PDB entry 4UO0 | X-ray diffraction, 1.90 A resolution | chains D and E of the 6 polymer chains in the assembly

Chain D:
Protein: Hemagglutinin
From: Influenza A virus (A/EQUINE/RICHMOND/1/2007)(H3N8))
UniProt: C3TUR9 (C3TUR9_9INFA); residues 1-172 here correspond to UniProt positions 347-518 (UniProt number = residue number + 346)
Sequence (172 residues; numbered 1 to 172; the number before each row is that of its first residue):
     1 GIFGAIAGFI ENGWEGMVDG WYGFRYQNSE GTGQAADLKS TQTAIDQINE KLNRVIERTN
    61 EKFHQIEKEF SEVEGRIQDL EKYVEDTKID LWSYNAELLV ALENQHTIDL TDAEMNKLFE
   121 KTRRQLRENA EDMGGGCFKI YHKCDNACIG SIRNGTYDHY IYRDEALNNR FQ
Covalently attached groups: glycan linked to Asn154
What the authors report for this chain:
  - post-translational modification sites: Asn154 (proposed by the authors, not directly observed)

Chain E:
Protein: Hemagglutinin
From: Influenza A virus (A/EQUINE/RICHMOND/1/2007)(H3N8))
UniProt: C3TUR9 (C3TUR9_9INFA); residues 1-329 here correspond to UniProt positions 18-346 (UniProt number = residue number + 17)
Sequence (329 residues; each row starts with the number of its first residue):
     1 SQNPISNNNT ATLCLGHHAV ANGTLVKTIS DDQIEVTNAT ELVQSISMGK ICNNSYRILD
    61 GRNCTLIDAM LGDPHCDVFQ YENWDLFIER SSAFSNCYPY DIPDYASLRS IVASSGTLEF
   121 TAEGFTWTGV TQNGRSGACK RGSADSFFSR LNWLTKSGNS YPTLNVTMPN NKNFDKLYIW
   181 GIHHPSSNQE QTKLYIQESG RVTVSTKRSQ QTIIPNIGSR PWVRGQSGRI SIYWTIVKPG
   241 DILMINSNGN LVAPRGYFKL KTGKSSVMRS DVPIDICVSE CITPNGSISN EKPFQNVNKV
   301 TYGKCPKYIR QNTLKLATGM RNVPEKQIR
Unresolved in the structure: 326-329
Cystine bridges: Cys52-Cys277, Cys64-Cys76, Cys97-Cys139, Cys281-Cys305
Covalently attached groups: glycan linked to Asn8, Asn165; N-acetylglucosamine (NAG) linked to Asn22, Asn38, Asn53, Asn63, Asn285
What the authors report for this chain:
  - specificity-determining residues: Trp222

Chain D / chain E interface:
Residue-residue contacts (11; chain D residue first):
  Ser71(D) with Lys238(E), hydrogen bond (backbone-side chain)
  Glu72(D) with Arg208(E), salt bridge; Lys238(E), salt bridge
  Val73(D) with Ile111(E), hydrophobic; Ile236(E), hydrophobic
  Glu74(D) with Ser107(E); Ile111(E)
  Gly75(D) with Ser107(E); Ile111(E)
  Arg76(D) with Ser107(E), hydrogen bond (backbone-side chain)
  Asp79(D) with Ser110(E), hydrogen bond
Other interface residues (no listed pair), chain E (8 interface residues in all): Ala106, Asp175

Overview:
Chain D and chain E form an interface of 7 and 8 residues respectively, with 3 hydrogen bonds and 2 salt
bridges. Polar contacts include Glu72(D)-Arg208(E), Glu72(D)-Lys238(E) and Ser71(D)-Lys238(E).
N-acetylglucosamine is covalently linked to Asn22(E), Asn38(E), Asn53(E), Asn63(E) and Asn285(E). The paper
reports the specificity determinant Trp222(E); a modification site at Asn154(D).
Here chain D is Hemagglutinin and chain E is Hemagglutinin, both from Influenza A virus
(A/EQUINE/RICHMOND/1/2007)(H3N8)). Entry 4UO0 (Structure of the A_Equine_Richmond_07 H3 haemagglutinin) was
determined by X-ray diffraction together with 4UNW, 4UNX, 4UNY, 4UNZ, 4UO1, 4UO2 and 8 further entries from
the same study.
